PDB entry 2FUG | X-ray diffraction, 3.30 A resolution | chains 4 and 9 of the 8 polymer chains in the assembly

[Chain 4]
Protein: NADH-quinone oxidoreductase chain 4
From: Thermus thermophilus
Notes: EC 1.6.99.5
UniProtKB: Q56220 (NQO4_THET8); residue numbers follow UniProt; this construct covers 1-409
Amino-acid sequence (409 residues; row label = number of the first residue in the row):
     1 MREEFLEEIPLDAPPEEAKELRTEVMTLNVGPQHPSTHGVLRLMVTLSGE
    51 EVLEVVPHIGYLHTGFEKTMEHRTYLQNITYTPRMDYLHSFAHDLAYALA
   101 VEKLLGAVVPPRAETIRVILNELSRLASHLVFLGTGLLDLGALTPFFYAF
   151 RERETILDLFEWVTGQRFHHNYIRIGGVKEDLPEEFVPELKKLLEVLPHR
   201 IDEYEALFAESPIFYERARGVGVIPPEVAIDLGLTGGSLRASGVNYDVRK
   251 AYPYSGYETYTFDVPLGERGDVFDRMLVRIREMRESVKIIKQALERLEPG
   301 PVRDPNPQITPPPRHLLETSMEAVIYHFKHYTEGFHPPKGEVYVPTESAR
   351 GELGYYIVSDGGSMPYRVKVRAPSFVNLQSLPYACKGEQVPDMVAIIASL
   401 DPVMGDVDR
Unresolved in the structure: 1-34, 258-262
From the paper describing this entry:
  - binding site for 4Fe-4S cluster: R84, H169, E322

[Chain 9]
Protein: NADH-quinone oxidoreductase chain 9
From: Thermus thermophilus
Notes: EC 1.6.99.5
UniProtKB: Q56224 (NQO9_THET8); residue numbers follow UniProt; this construct covers 1-182
Amino-acid sequence (182 residues; each row starts with the number of its first residue):
     1 MTLKALAQSLGITLKYLFSKPVTVPYPDAPVALKPRFHGRHVLTRHPNGL
    51 EKCIGCSLCAAACPAYAIYVEPAENDPENPVSAGERYAKVYEINMLRCIF
   101 CGLCEEACPTGAIVLGYDFEMADYEYSDLVYGKEDMLVDVVGTKPQRREA
   151 KRTGKPVKVGYVVPYVRPELEGFKAPTEGGKR
Unresolved in the structure: 1-25, 180-182
Metal / ion sites: 4Fe-4S cluster Fe site 1: C53, C56, C59, C108; 4Fe-4S cluster Fe site 2: C63, C98, C101, C104
Ligand contacts:
  - 4Fe-4S cluster (SF4), molecule 1: H41, C63, P64, I68, I93, C98, I99, F100, C101, G102, L103, C104
  - 4Fe-4S cluster (SF4), molecule 2: C53, I54, G55, C56, S57, L58, C59, Y91, C108, P109, T110, A112, I113
UniProt features mapped onto this chain:
  - binding site ([4Fe-4S] cluster): C53, C56, S57, C59, C63, C98, I99, C101, C104, C108
From the paper describing this entry:
  - 4Fe-4S cluster coordination: C53, C63

[Interface between chain 4 and chain 9]
Pairs across the interface - 35 pairs, chain 4 then chain 9:
  R73(4) with P64(9), hydrogen bond (side chain-backbone); Y66(9)
  L76(4) with L103(9), hydrophobic
  Q77(4) with A61(9); A62(9), hydrogen bond (side chain-backbone); C63(9), hydrogen bond (side chain-backbone); P64(9)
  T80(4) with C101(9)
  Y81(4) with P64(9)
  R84(4) with I99(9)
  E161(4) with L33(9); K34(9); F37(9)
  W162(4) with K34(9); P35(9)
  V163(4) with R36(9), hydrogen bond (backbone-side chain)
  T164(4) with H38(9)
  G165(4) with R36(9); F37(9); H38(9), hydrogen bond (backbone-backbone)
  Q166(4) with H38(9); F100(9), hydrogen bond (side chain-backbone)
  N171(4) with L103(9)
  R174(4) with E106(9), salt bridge
  K179(4) with E106(9)
  E180(4) with R36(9)
  D181(4) with R36(9), hydrogen bond (backbone-side chain)
  P183(4) with R36(9)
  E185(4) with Y165(9), hydrogen bond
  H327(4) with A107(9), hydrogen bond (side chain-backbone); C108(9); P109(9)
  F328(4) with L58(9), hydrophobic
  Y331(4) with E106(9), hydrogen bond; A107(9), hydrophobic
Interface residues without a listed pair, chain 4 (27 interface residues in all): H72, D158, L182, L317, T332
Interface residues without a listed pair, chain 9 (22 interface residues in all): G102

[In short]
27 residues of chain 4 and 22 residues of chain 9 are in contact, with 10 hydrogen bonds and 1 salt bridge.
Among the polar pairs are R174(4)-E106(9), R73(4)-P64(9) and Q77(4)-A62(9). Chain 9 binds 4Fe-4S cluster. From
the paper: a binding site for 4Fe-4S cluster at R84(4), H169(4) and E322(4); 4Fe-4S cluster coordination by
C53(9) and C63(9).
Here chain 4 is NADH-quinone oxidoreductase chain 4 and chain 9 is NADH-quinone oxidoreductase chain 9, both
from Thermus thermophilus. Entry 2FUG (Crystal structure of the hydrophilic domain of respiratory complex I
from Thermus thermophilus) was determined by X-ray diffraction.
